6XPF - chains A and B; structure by electron microscopy, 5.90 A resolution (low resolution: residue-level contacts below are approximate; hydrogen-bond / salt-bridge calls are withheld).

# Chain A (and B)
Protein: Zinc transporter 8
Source organism: Homo sapiens
Notes: chain B of this document is another copy of the same molecule, construct and numbering; everything in this record applies to it too
UniProt: Q8IWU4 (ZNT8_HUMAN), isoform Q8IWU4-2; residues 50-369 here correspond to UniProt positions 1-320 (UniProt number = residue number - 49)
Sequence (320 residues; row label = number of the first residue in the row):
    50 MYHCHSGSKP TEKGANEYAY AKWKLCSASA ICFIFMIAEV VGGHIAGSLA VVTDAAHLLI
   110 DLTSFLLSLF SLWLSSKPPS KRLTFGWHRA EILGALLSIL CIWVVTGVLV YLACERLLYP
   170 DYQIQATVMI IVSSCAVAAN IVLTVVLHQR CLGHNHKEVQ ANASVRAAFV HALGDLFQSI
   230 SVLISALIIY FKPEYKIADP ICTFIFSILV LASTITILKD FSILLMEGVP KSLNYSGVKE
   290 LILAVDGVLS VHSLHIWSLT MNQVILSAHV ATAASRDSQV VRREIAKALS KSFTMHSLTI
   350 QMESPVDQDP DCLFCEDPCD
Disordered / not traced: 50-51, 55-65, 194-209 (chain B: 50-51, 55-63, 86-99, 200-209)
Residues lining bound ligands: Zn2+ (ZN): D360, C361, L362, F363, C364

# How chain A and chain B interact
Contacting residue pairs - 14 pairs, chain A then chain B:
  P128(A) - C368(B)
  S129(A) - C368(B)
  S129(A) - D369(B)
  K130(A) - D369(B)
  R131(A) - G277(B)
  R131(A) - V278(B)
  G277(A) - R131(B)
  V278(A) - R131(B)
  I349(A) - I349(B)
  I349(A) - Q350(B)
  Q350(A) - I349(B)
  P367(A) - S129(B)
  D369(A) - S129(B)
  D369(A) - K130(B)
Interface residues without a listed pair, chain A (11 interface residues in all): C368
Interface residues without a listed pair, chain B (11 interface residues in all): P128, P367

# In short
Chain A and chain B each contribute 11 residues to their interface. Bound to chain A: Zn2+.
Both chains are Zinc transporter 8 (Homo sapiens). Entry 6XPF (Cryo-EM structure of human ZnT8 WT, in the
absence of zinc) was determined by electron microscopy together with 6XPD and 6XPE from the same study.
